PDB entry 3OZG | X-ray diffraction, 1.99 A resolution | chains A and B

[Chain A (and B)]
Protein: Hypoxanthine-guanine-xanthine phosphoribosyltransferase
Source organism: Plasmodium falciparum FCR-3/Gambia
Notes: EC 2.4.2.-; chain B of this document is another copy of the same molecule, construct and numbering; everything in this record applies to it too
UniProtKB: P20035 (HGXR_PLAFG); numbering as in UniProt (aligned over 1-231)
Amino-acid sequence (250 residues; numbered -18 to 231; the number before each row is that of its first residue; numbers below 1 keep their minus sign (Met-18 is residue -18)):
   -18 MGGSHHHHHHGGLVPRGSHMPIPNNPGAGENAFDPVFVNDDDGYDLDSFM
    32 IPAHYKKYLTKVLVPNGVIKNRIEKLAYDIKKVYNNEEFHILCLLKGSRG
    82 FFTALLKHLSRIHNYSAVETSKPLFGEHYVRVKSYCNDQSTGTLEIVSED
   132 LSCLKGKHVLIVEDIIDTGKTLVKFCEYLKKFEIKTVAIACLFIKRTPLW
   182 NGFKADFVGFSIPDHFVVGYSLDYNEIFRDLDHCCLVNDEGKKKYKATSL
Disordered / not traced: -18 to 1, 229-231 (chain B: -18 to 0, 229-231)
Differences from the reference sequence: expression tag (-18 to 0)
Bound ions: Mg2+: Asp204 (together with pyrophosphate)
Residues lining bound ligands:
  - pyrophosphate (POP): Leu76, Lys77, Gly78, Arg112, Val113, Lys114, Ser115, Tyr116, Asp145, Asp204, Arg210
  - S-SerMe-ImmH phosphonate (SSI; [(3S)-4-hydroxy-3-{[(4-oxo-4,5-dihydro-3H-pyrrolo[3,2-d]pyrimidin-7-yl)methyl]amino}butyl]phosphonic acid): Ser115, Tyr116, Glu144, Asp145, Ile146, Ile147, Asp148, Thr149, Gly150, Lys151, Thr152, Lys176, His196, Phe197, Val198, Leu203, Asp204
What the authors report for this chain:
  - binding site for S-SerMe-ImmH phosphonate: Tyr116, Asp145, Ile146, Asp148, Thr149, Gly150, Thr152, Lys176, Phe197, Val198, Leu203
  - Mg2+ coordination: Asp204
  - binding site for pyrophosphate: Lys77, Gly78, Arg112, Ser115, Tyr116, Arg210

[Interface between chain A and chain B]
Pairs across the interface - 55 pairs, chain A then chain B:
  Met31(A) - Tyr96(B)  hydrophobic
  Pro33(A) - Asn95(B)
  Ala34(A) - Ala98(B)
  Ala34(A) - Val99(B)
  Ala34(A) - Glu100(B)
  His35(A) - Asn95(B)  hydrogen bond
  His35(A) - Ala98(B)
  His35(A) - Val99(B)
  His35(A) - Glu100(B)
  His35(A) - Ser102(B)
  His35(A) - Lys103(B)
  His35(A) - Pro104(B)
  Tyr36(A) - Pro104(B)
  Lys38(A) - Glu100(B)  hydrogen bond (side chain-backbone)
  Leu76(A) - Tyr110(B)  hydrophobic
  Lys77(A) - Glu108(B)  hydrogen bond (side chain-backbone)
  Lys77(A) - His109(B)
  Arg80(A) - Leu87(B)
  Arg80(A) - Glu108(B)  salt bridge
  Arg80(A) - Tyr110(B)  hydrogen bond
  Thr84(A) - Thr84(B)
  Leu87(A) - Arg80(B)
  Ser91(A) - Asp211(B)
  Asn95(A) - Pro33(B)
  Asn95(A) - His35(B)
  Asn95(A) - Asp211(B)  hydrogen bond
  Ala98(A) - Ala34(B)
  Ala98(A) - His35(B)
  Val99(A) - Ala34(B)
  Val99(A) - His35(B)
  Glu100(A) - Ala34(B)
  Glu100(A) - His35(B)
  Glu100(A) - Lys38(B)  salt bridge
  Ser102(A) - His35(B)
  Lys103(A) - His35(B)
  Pro104(A) - His35(B)
  Pro104(A) - Tyr36(B)
  Pro104(A) - Ile208(B)  hydrophobic
  Glu108(A) - Lys77(B)  hydrogen bond (backbone-side chain)
  Glu108(A) - Arg80(B)  salt bridge
  Glu108(A) - Arg210(B)
  His109(A) - Lys77(B)
  Tyr110(A) - Leu76(B)  hydrophobic
  Tyr110(A) - Arg80(B)  hydrogen bond
  Arg112(A) - Glu130(B)  salt bridge
  Val128(A) - Val128(B)  hydrophobic
  Val128(A) - Ser129(B)
  Val128(A) - Glu130(B)
  Ser129(A) - Val128(B)
  Glu130(A) - Lys77(B)
  Glu130(A) - Arg112(B)  salt bridge
  Glu130(A) - Val128(B)
  Arg210(A) - Glu108(B)
  Asp211(A) - Ser91(B)
  Asp211(A) - Asn95(B)  hydrogen bond
Also at the interface, not in a pair above, chain A (33 interface residues in all): His94, Tyr96, Phe106, Ile208, Tyr226
Also at the interface, not in a pair above, chain B (32 interface residues in all): Met31, His94, Tyr226

[Summary]
Chain A and chain B form an interface of 33 and 32 residues respectively; the contacts include 8 hydrogen
bonds and 5 salt bridges. Among the polar pairs are Arg80(A)-Glu108(B), Glu100(A)-Lys38(B) and
Arg112(A)-Glu130(B). The paper reports a binding site for S-SerMe-ImmH phosphonate at Tyr116(A), Asp145(A) and
Ile146(A) among others; a binding site for pyrophosphate at Lys77(A), Gly78(A) and Arg112(A) among others.
Both chains are Hypoxanthine-guanine-xanthine phosphoribosyltransferase (Plasmodium falciparum FCR-3/Gambia).
Entry 3OZG (Crystal Structure of Plasmodium falciparum Hypoxanthine-Guanine-Xanthine Phosphoribosyltransferase
in complex with S-SerMe-ImmH phosphonate) was determined by X-ray diffraction together with 3OZF from the same
study.
